4XXX - chain A; structure by X-ray diffraction, 1.50 A resolution.

Chain A:
Molecule: ESX-1 secretion-associated protein EspB
Organism: Mycobacterium tuberculosis
Reference sequence: P9WJD9 (ESPB_MYCTU); residues 7-278 here = UniProt positions 7-278
Amino-acid sequence (275 residues; numbered 4 to 278; the number before each row is that of its first residue):
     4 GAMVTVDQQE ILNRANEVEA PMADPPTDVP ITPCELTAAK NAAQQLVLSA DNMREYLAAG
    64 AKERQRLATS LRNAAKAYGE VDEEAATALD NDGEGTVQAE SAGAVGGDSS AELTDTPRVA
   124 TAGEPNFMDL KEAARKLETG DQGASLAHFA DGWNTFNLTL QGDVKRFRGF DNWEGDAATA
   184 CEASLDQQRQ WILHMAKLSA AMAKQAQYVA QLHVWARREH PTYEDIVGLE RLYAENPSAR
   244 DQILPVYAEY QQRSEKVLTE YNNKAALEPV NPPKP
Not modelled in the structure: 4, 90-114
Sequence notes: expression tag (4-6)
What the authors report for this chain:
  - contacts within the chain: Tyr81-Trp176 (hydrogen bond)
  - conformationally variable residues (loop rearrangement): Ala125 to Phe130

Overview:
From the paper: conformational variability at Ala125; contacts within the chain involving Tyr81 and Trp176.
Chain A is ESX-1 secretion-associated protein EspB (Mycobacterium tuberculosis); the structure, Structure of
PE-PPE domains of ESX-1 secreted protein EspB, C2221, was determined by X-ray diffraction together with 4XWP,
4XXN and 4XY3 from the same study.
